PDB entry 9FX9 | electron microscopy, 1.96 A resolution | chains B and C of the 3 polymer chains in the assembly

# Chain B
Name: Capsid protein VP2
Source organism: Human rhinovirus 89 ATCC VR-1199
UniProt: P07210 (POLG_HRV8A); residues 14-259 here correspond to UniProt positions 83-328 (UniProt number = residue number + 69)
Amino-acid sequence (246 residues; row label = number of the first residue in the row):
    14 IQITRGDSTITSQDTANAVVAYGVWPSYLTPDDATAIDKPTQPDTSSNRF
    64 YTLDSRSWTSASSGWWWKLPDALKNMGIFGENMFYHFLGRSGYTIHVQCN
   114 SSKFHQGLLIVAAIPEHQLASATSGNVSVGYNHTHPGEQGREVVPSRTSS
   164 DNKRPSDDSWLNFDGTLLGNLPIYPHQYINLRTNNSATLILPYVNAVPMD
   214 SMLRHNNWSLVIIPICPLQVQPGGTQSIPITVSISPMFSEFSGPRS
Not modelled in the structure: 46-54, 158-164

# Chain C
Name: Capsid protein VP3
Source organism: Human rhinovirus 89 ATCC VR-1199
UniProt: P07210 (POLG_HRV8A); residues 3-231 here correspond to UniProt positions 339-567 (UniProt number = residue number + 336)
Amino-acid sequence (229 residues; numbered 3 to 231; the number before each row is that of its first residue):
     3 PVMLTPGSGQFLTTDDTQSPSAFPYFHPTKEIFIPGQVRNLIEMCQVDTL
    53 IPVNNTQENVRSVNMYTVDLRTQVDLAKEVFSIPVDIASQPLATTLIGEL
   103 ASYYTHWTGSLRFSFMFCGSASSTLKLLIAYTPPGVGKPKSRREAMLGTH
   153 LVWDVGLQSTASLVVPWVSASHFRFTTPDTYSSAGYITCWYQTNFVVPDS
   203 TPDNAKMVCMVSACKDFCLRLARDTNLHT
Not modelled in the structure: 180-184

# Chain B / chain C interface
Pairs across the interface (76):
  Tyr35(B) - Gly38(C)
  Val37(B) - Phe35(C)  hydrophobic
  Lys116(B) - Ser122(C)
  Lys116(B) - Ala123(C)  hydrogen bond (backbone-backbone)
  Lys116(B) - Ser124(C)  hydrogen bond (backbone-backbone)
  Phe117(B) - Ser122(C)
  Phe117(B) - Ser124(C)
  Phe117(B) - Ser202(C)
  Phe117(B) - Thr203(C)
  Phe117(B) - Pro204(C)
  His118(B) - Ser122(C)
  Gln119(B) - Cys120(C)
  Gln119(B) - Gly121(C)
  Gln119(B) - Ser122(C)  hydrogen bond (side chain-backbone)
  Gln119(B) - Ser125(C)
  Gln119(B) - Pro204(C)
  Gln119(B) - Asn206(C)  hydrogen bond (side chain-backbone)
  Gln119(B) - Ala207(C)
  Gly120(B) - Cys120(C)
  Leu121(B) - Met118(C)  hydrophobic
  Leu121(B) - Cys120(C)  hydrophobic
  Leu121(B) - Val210(C)  hydrophobic
  Ser172(B) - Val65(C)
  Trp173(B) - Arg63(C)  hydrogen bond (side chain-backbone)
  Trp173(B) - Ser64(C)
  Trp173(B) - Val65(C)
  Trp173(B) - Met67(C)  hydrophobic
  Leu180(B) - Tyr68(C)
  Leu180(B) - Thr96(C)
  Leu181(B) - Val65(C)  hydrophobic
  Gly182(B) - Thr51(C)
  Gly182(B) - Leu52(C)  hydrogen bond (backbone-backbone)
  Gly182(B) - Tyr68(C)  hydrogen bond (backbone-side chain)
  Asn183(B) - Thr51(C)
  Asn183(B) - Thr96(C)  hydrogen bond (side chain-backbone)
  Asn183(B) - Thr97(C)
  Asn183(B) - Leu98(C)  hydrogen bond (side chain-backbone)
  Pro185(B) - Val49(C)
  Pro185(B) - Asp50(C)
  Ile186(B) - Val49(C)  hydrophobic
  Ile186(B) - Leu98(C)  hydrophobic
  Tyr191(B) - Leu52(C)
  Asn193(B) - Met118(C)
  Asn193(B) - Phe119(C)  hydrogen bond (side chain-backbone)
  Asn193(B) - Cys120(C)
  Arg195(B) - Phe119(C)
  Arg195(B) - Gly121(C)  hydrogen bond (side chain-backbone)
  Arg195(B) - Ser122(C)  hydrogen bond (side chain-backbone)
  Arg195(B) - Ala123(C)
  Arg195(B) - Ser125(C)  hydrogen bond (side chain-backbone)
  Arg195(B) - Val157(C)  hydrogen bond (side chain-backbone)
  Arg195(B) - Ser161(C)  hydrogen bond
  Thr196(B) - Ser161(C)  hydrogen bond
  Pro205(B) - Pro37(C)  hydrophobic
  Tyr206(B) - Pro37(C)
  Val207(B) - Pro37(C)  hydrophobic
  Asn208(B) - Ile36(C)
  Ala209(B) - Ile34(C)
  Ala209(B) - Ile36(C)  hydrophobic
  Val210(B) - Ile34(C)
  Pro211(B) - Ile34(C)
  Pro227(B) - Val65(C)
  Ile228(B) - Leu52(C)  hydrophobic
  Ile228(B) - Val65(C)
  Ile228(B) - Thr69(C)
  Ile228(B) - Val210(C)  hydrophobic
  Cys229(B) - Thr69(C)
  Cys229(B) - Cys120(C)  hydrophobic
  Cys229(B) - Lys208(C)
  Cys229(B) - Val210(C)  hydrophobic
  Pro230(B) - Lys208(C)
  Gln232(B) - Pro204(C)
  Gln232(B) - Asn206(C)  hydrogen bond
  Gln234(B) - Ser202(C)
  Gln234(B) - Thr203(C)
  Gln234(B) - Pro204(C)
Also at the interface, not in a pair above, chain B (34 interface residues in all): Val233
Also at the interface, not in a pair above, chain C (41 interface residues in all): Met46, Val62, Gly158, Pro200, Asp201, Met212

# In short
34 residues of chain B and 41 residues of chain C are in contact; the contacts include 17 hydrogen bonds.
Polar contacts include Gln119(B)-Ser122(C), Gln119(B)-Asn206(C) and Trp173(B)-Arg63(C).
Here chain B is Capsid protein VP2 and chain C is Capsid protein VP3, both from Human rhinovirus 89 ATCC
VR-1199. Entry 9FX9 (CryoEM structure of RV-A89) was determined by electron microscopy (same publication as
9FX1).
